5NMG - chains A and E of the 5 polymer chains in the assembly; structure by X-ray diffraction, 2.75 A resolution.

Chain A:
Protein: HLA class I histocompatibility antigen, A-2 alpha chain
From: Homo sapiens
UniProtKB: P01892 (1A02_HUMAN); residues 1-276 here correspond to UniProt positions 25-300 (UniProt number = residue number + 24)
Amino-acid sequence (276 residues; row label = number of the first residue in the row):
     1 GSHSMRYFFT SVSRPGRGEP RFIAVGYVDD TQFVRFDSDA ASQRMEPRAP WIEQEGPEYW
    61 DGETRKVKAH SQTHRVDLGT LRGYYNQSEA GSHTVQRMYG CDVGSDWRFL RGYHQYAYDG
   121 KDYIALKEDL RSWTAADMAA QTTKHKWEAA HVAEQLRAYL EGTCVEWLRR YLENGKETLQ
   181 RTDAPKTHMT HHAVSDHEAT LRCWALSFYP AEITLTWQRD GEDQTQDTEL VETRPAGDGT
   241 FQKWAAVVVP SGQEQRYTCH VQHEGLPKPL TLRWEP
Disulfides: Cys-101/Cys-164, Cys-203/Cys-259

Chain E:
Protein: Human T-cell Receptor beta chain
From: Homo sapiens
Amino-acid sequence (242 residues; numbered 1 to 242; the number before each row is that of its first residue):
     1 DAGVTQSPTH LIKTRGQQVT LRCSPKQGHD TVSWYQQALG QGPQFIFQYY EEEERQRGNF
    61 PDRFSGHQFP NYSSELNVNA LLLGDSALYL CASSDTVSYE QYFGPGTRLT VTEDLKNVFP
   121 PEVAVFEPSE AEISHTQKAT LVCLATGFYP DHVELSWWVN GKEVHSGVCT DPQPLKEQPA
   181 LNDSRYALSS RLRVSATFWQ DPRNHFRCQV QFYGLSENDE WTQDRAKPVT QIVSAEAWGR
   241 AD
Disulfides: Cys-23/Cys-91, Cys-143/Cys-208

Chain A / chain E interface:
Residue-residue contacts - 13 pairs, chain A then chain E:
  Arg-65(A) / Arg-55(E)
  Arg-65(A) / Gln-56(E)
  Ala-69(A) / Arg-55(E)
  Gln-72(A) / Tyr-50(E)
  Gln-72(A) / Glu-53(E)
  Gln-72(A) / Arg-55(E)
  Arg-75(A) / Glu-51(E)  salt bridge
  Lys-146(A) / Val-97(E)
  Trp-147(A) / Val-97(E)
  Ala-150(A) / Val-97(E)  hydrophobic
  Ala-150(A) / Ser-98(E)
  Val-152(A) / Val-97(E)
  Gln-155(A) / Ser-98(E)
Interface residues without a listed pair, chain A (10 interface residues in all): Val-76
Interface residues without a listed pair, chain E (8 interface residues in all): Glu-100

Summary:
Chain A and chain E form an interface of 10 and 8 residues respectively, with 1 salt bridge. The salt-bridged
pair is Arg-75(A)/Glu-51(E).
Here chain A is HLA class I histocompatibility antigen, A-2 alpha chain and chain E is Human T-cell Receptor
beta chain, both from Homo sapiens. Entry 5NMG (868 TCR in complex with HLA A02 presenting SLYFNTIAVL) was
determined by X-ray diffraction (same publication as 5NMD, 5NME, 5NMF, 5NMH and 5NMK).
